PDB entry 6SEF | electron microscopy, 3.70 A resolution | chains F and I of the 11 polymer chains in the assembly

== Chain F ==
Name: Histone H4
Organism: Homo sapiens
Reference sequence: P62805 (H4_HUMAN); residues 0-102 here correspond to UniProt positions 1-103 (UniProt number = residue number + 1)
Amino-acid sequence (103 residues; row label = number of the first residue in the row; numbering starts at 0):
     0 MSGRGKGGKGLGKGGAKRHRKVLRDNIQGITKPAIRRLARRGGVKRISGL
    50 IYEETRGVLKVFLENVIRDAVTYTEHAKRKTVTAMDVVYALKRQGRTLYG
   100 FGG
Disordered / not traced: 0-24
Curated features (UniProtKB/Swiss-Prot):
  - DNA-binding region: Lys16 to Lys20
  - modified residue: Ser1 (N-acetylserine), Arg3 (Asymmetric dimethylarginine), Lys5 (N6-(2-hydroxyisobutyryl)lysine), Lys8 (N6-(2-hydroxyisobutyryl)lysine), Lys12 (N6-(2-hydroxyisobutyryl)lysine), Lys16 (N6-(2-hydroxyisobutyryl)lysine), Lys20 (N6,N6,N6-trimethyllysine), Lys31 (N6-(2-hydroxyisobutyryl)lysine), Lys44 (N6-(2-hydroxyisobutyryl)lysine), Ser47 (Phosphoserine), Tyr51 (Phosphotyrosine), Lys59 (N6-(2-hydroxyisobutyryl)lysine), Lys77 (N6-(2-hydroxyisobutyryl)lysine), Lys79 (N6-(2-hydroxyisobutyryl)lysine), Thr80 (Phosphothreonine), Tyr88 (Phosphotyrosine), Lys91 (N6-(2-hydroxyisobutyryl)lysine)
  - cross-link (Glycyl lysine isopeptide (Lys-Gly)): Lys12 (interchain with G-Cter in SUMO2), Lys20 (interchain with G-Cter in SUMO2), Lys31 (interchain with G-Cter in SUMO2), Lys59 (interchain with G-Cter in SUMO2), Lys79 (interchain with G-Cter in SUMO2), Lys91 (interchain with G-Cter in SUMO2)

== Chain I ==
Molecule: 145-nt DNA strand
Organism: synthetic construct
Sequence (145 nucleotides; each row starts with the number of its first residue; numbers below 1 keep their minus sign (DA-72 is residue -72)):
   -72 ATCAGAATCCCGGTGCCGAGGCCGCTCAATTGGTCGTAGACAGCTCTAGC
   -22 ACCGCTTAAACGCACGTACGCGCTGTCCCCCGCGTTTTAACCGCCAAGGG
    28 GATTACTCCCTAGTCTCCAGGCACGTGTCAGATATATACATCGAT

== Chain F / chain I interface ==
Contacting residue pairs (14):
  Arg35(F) with DC8(I), salt bridge to the phosphate
  Lys44(F) with DC8(I), phosphate contact
  Arg45(F) with DC7(I), hydrogen bond to the sugar; DC8(I), phosphate contact
  Ile46(F) with DC7(I), sugar contact; DC8(I), hydrogen bond to the phosphate
  Ser47(F) with DC7(I), phosphate contact
  Gly48(F) with DC7(I), hydrogen bond to the phosphate
  Lys77(F) with DG28(I), phosphate contact
  Arg78(F) with DG28(I), phosphate contact; DA29(I), phosphate contact
  Lys79(F) with DG27(I), phosphate contact; DG28(I), hydrogen bond to the phosphate
  Thr80(F) with DG28(I), phosphate contact
Interface residues without a listed pair, chain F (11 interface residues in all): Arg39
Interface residues without a listed pair, chain I (6 interface residues in all): DG9

== Summary ==
11 residues of chain F and 6 residues of chain I are in contact, with 4 hydrogen bonds and 1 salt bridge.
Among the polar pairs are Arg45(F)-DC7(I), Ile46(F)-DC8(I) and Gly48(F)-DC7(I). UniProt lists a DNA-binding
region on chain F.
Here chain F is Histone H4 (Homo sapiens) and chain I is a 145-nt DNA strand (synthetic construct). Entry 6SEF
(Class2C : CENP-A nucleosome in complex with CENP-C central region) was determined by electron microscopy
(same publication as 6SE0, 6SE6, 6SEE and 6SEG).
